9K1D - chains R and A of the 4 polymer chains in the assembly; structure by electron microscopy, 3.34 A resolution.

Chain R:
Molecule: Free fatty acid receptor 2
Organism: Homo sapiens
Reference sequence: O15552 (FFAR2_HUMAN); residues 1-330 here = UniProt positions 1-330
Amino-acid sequence (384 residues; each row starts with the number of its first residue; numbers below 1 keep their minus sign (Met-53 is residue -53)):
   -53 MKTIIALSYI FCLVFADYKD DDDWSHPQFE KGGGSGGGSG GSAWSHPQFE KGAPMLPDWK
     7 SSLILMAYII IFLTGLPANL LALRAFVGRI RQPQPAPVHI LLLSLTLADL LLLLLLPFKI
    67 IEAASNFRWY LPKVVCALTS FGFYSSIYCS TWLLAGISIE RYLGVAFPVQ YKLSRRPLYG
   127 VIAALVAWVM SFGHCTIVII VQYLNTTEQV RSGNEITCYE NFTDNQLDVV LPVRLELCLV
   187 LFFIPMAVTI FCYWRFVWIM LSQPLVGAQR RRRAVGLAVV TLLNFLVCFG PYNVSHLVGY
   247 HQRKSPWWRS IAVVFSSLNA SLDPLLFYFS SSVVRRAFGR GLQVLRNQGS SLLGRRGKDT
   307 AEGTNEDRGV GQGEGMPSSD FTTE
Unresolved in the structure: -53 to 3, 152-162, 281-330
Disulfide bonds: Cys82-Cys164
Differences from the reference sequence: initiating methionine (-53); expression tag (-52 to 0)
Residues lining bound ligands: butanoic acid (BUA): Tyr90, Cys141, Ile143, Val144, Tyr165, Arg180, Leu183, Tyr238, His242, Arg255
Curated features (UniProtKB/Swiss-Prot):
  - glycosylation (N-linked (GlcNAc...) asparagine): Asn151, Asn167
  - mutagenesis: Tyr90 (Y90A: Partial loss of propionate-induced G protein-coupled receptor activity; Y90W: Complete loss of acetate-induced G protein-coupled receptor activity), Glu106 (E106A: Partial loss of SCFA-induced G protein-coupled receptor activity), Tyr108 (Y108A: Complete loss of SCFA-induced G protein-coupled receptor activity), His140 (H140A: Partial loss of SCFA-induced G protein-coupled receptor activity), Gln148 (Q148A: No effect on SCFA-induced G protein-coupled receptor activity; Q148E: Partial loss of SCFA-induced G protein-coupled receptor activity), Gly159 (G159E: Partial loss of SCFA-independent constitutive G protein-coupled receptor activity), Tyr165 (Y165A: Partial loss of propionate-induced G protein-coupled receptor activity), Arg180 (R180A/K/L/S: Complete loss of SCFA-induced G protein-coupled receptor activity), Tyr238 (Y238A: Partial loss of propionate-induced G protein-coupled receptor activity), Asn239 (N239A: Complete loss of acetate-induced G protein-coupled receptor activity), His242 (H242A/F: Complete loss of SCFA-induced G protein-coupled receptor activity), Arg255 (R255A: Complete loss of SCFA-induced G protein-coupled receptor activity)

Chain A:
Molecule: Guanine nucleotide-binding protein G(i) subunit alpha-1
Organism: Homo sapiens
Reference sequence: P63096 (GNAI1_HUMAN); residue numbers follow UniProt; this construct covers 1-354
Amino-acid sequence (354 residues; each row starts with the number of its first residue):
     1 MGCTLSAEDK AAVERSKMID RNLREDGEKA AREVKLLLLG AGESGKCTIV KQMKIIHEAG
    61 YSEEECKQYK AVVYSNTIQS IIAIIRAMGR LKIDFGDSAR ADDARQLFVL AGAAEEGFMT
   121 AELAGVIKRL WKDSGVQACF NRSREYQLND SAAYYLNDLD RIAQPNYIPT QQDVLRTRVK
   181 TTGIVETHFT FKDLHFKMFD VTAQRSERKK WIHCFEGVTA IIFCVALSDY DLVLAEDEEM
   241 NRMHASMKLF DSICNNKWFT DTSIILFLNK KDLFEEKIKK SPLTICYPEY AGSNTYEEAA
   301 AYIQCQFEDL NKRKDTKEIY THFTCSTDTK NVQFVFDAVT DVIIKNNLKD CGLF
Unresolved in the structure: 1-3, 56-181, 235-240
Differences from the reference sequence: engineered mutation Cys47 (Ser in P63096), Thr202 (Gly in P63096), Ala203 (Gly in P63096), Ala245 (Glu in P63096), Ser326 (Ala in P63096)
Curated features (UniProtKB/Swiss-Prot):
  - region: Lys35 to Lys46, Thr48 (G1 motif), Asp173 to Thr181 (G2 motif), Phe196 to Val201, Gln204, Arg205 (G3 motif), Ile265 to Asp272 (G4 motif), Thr324, Cys325, Thr327 to Thr329 (G5 motif)
  - binding site (GTP): Glu43 to Lys46, Thr48, Ser151, Leu175 to Thr181, Asp200, Val201, Gln204, Asn269 to Asp272
  - binding site (Mg(2+)): Thr181
  - modified residue: Arg178 (ADP-ribosylarginine), Gln204 (Deamidated glutamine), Cys351 (ADP-ribosylcysteine)
  - lipidation: Gly2 (N-myristoyl glycine), Cys3 (S-palmitoyl cysteine)
  - natural variant: Gly40 (G40C: In NEDHISB; G40R: In NEDHISB), Gly45 (G45D: In NEDHISB), Thr48 (T48I: In NEDHISB; T48K: In NEDHISB), Gln52 (Q52P: In NEDHISB), Ser75 (deletion: In NEDHISB; uncertain significance), Gln172 (deletion: In NEDHISB), Asp173 (D173V: In NEDHISB), Glu186 to Phe189 (deletion: In NEDHISB; uncertain significance), Cys224 (C224Y: In NEDHISB), Lys270 (K270N: In NEDHISB; K270R: In NEDHISB), Asp272 (D272G: In NEDHISB), Val332 (V332E: In NEDHISB; uncertain significance)
  - mutagenesis: Gly42 (G42R: Abolishes switch to an activated conformation and dissociation from beta and gamma subunits upon GTP binding. Abolishes interaction with RGS family members), Glu116 (E116L: Enhances interaction (inactive GDP-bound) with RGS14), Gln147 (Q147L: Enhances interaction (inactive GDP-bound) with RGS14)

Chain R / chain A interface:
Residue-residue contacts (36):
  Gln40(R) - Ala31(A)
  Val44(R) - Asp350(A)
  Val44(R) - Cys351(A)  hydrophobic
  Arg107(R) - Cys351(A)  hydrogen bond (side chain-backbone)
  Arg107(R) - Leu353(A)
  Gly110(R) - Asn347(A)  hydrogen bond (backbone-side chain)
  Val111(R) - Leu348(A)  hydrophobic
  Pro114(R) - Thr340(A)
  Pro114(R) - Ile343(A)
  Pro114(R) - Ile344(A)  hydrophobic
  Pro114(R) - Asn347(A)
  Val115(R) - Lys192(A)
  Val115(R) - Phe336(A)  hydrophobic
  Tyr117(R) - Asn347(A)
  Lys118(R) - Ala31(A)
  Lys118(R) - Arg32(A)
  Lys118(R) - Val34(A)
  Lys118(R) - Ile343(A)
  Leu119(R) - Arg32(A)  hydrogen bond (backbone-side chain)
  Leu119(R) - Asp193(A)
  Leu119(R) - Leu194(A)  hydrophobic
  Ser120(R) - Arg32(A)
  Arg121(R) - Arg32(A)
  Phe202(R) - Leu353(A)  hydrophobic
  Met206(R) - Leu348(A)  hydrophobic
  Gln209(R) - Ile344(A)
  Leu211(R) - Phe334(A)  hydrophobic
  Leu211(R) - Asp341(A)
  Val212(R) - Asp341(A)
  Arg216(R) - Asp341(A)  salt bridge
  Arg216(R) - Lys345(A)
  Arg219(R) - Phe354(A)  hydrogen bond (side chain-backbone)
  Leu223(R) - Leu353(A)  hydrophobic
  Ser276(R) - Gly352(A)
  Ser276(R) - Phe354(A)
  Ser278(R) - Phe354(A)
Interface residues without a listed pair, chain R (30 interface residues in all): Ala42, His45, Leu48, Glu106, Gly213, Ala220, Phe273, Ser277
Interface residues without a listed pair, chain A (24 interface residues in all): Glu28, Glu33, Glu318, Tyr320

Overview:
30 residues of chain R and 24 residues of chain A are in contact; the contacts include 4 hydrogen bonds and 1
salt bridge. Polar pairs include Arg216(R)-Asp341(A), Arg107(R)-Cys351(A) and Gly110(R)-Asn347(A). Chain R
binds butanoic acid.
Chain R is Free fatty acid receptor 2 and chain A is Guanine nucleotide-binding protein G(i) subunit alpha-1,
both from Homo sapiens; the structure, Cryo-EM structure of the butyrate bound FFA2-Gi complex, was determined
by electron microscopy (same publication as 9K1C).
